4V05 - chain A; structure by X-ray diffraction, 2.57 A resolution.

# Chain A
Name: Fibroblast growth factor receptor 1 (fms-RELATED tyrosine kinase 2, pfeiffer syndrome), isoform cra_b
Source organism: Homo sapiens
Notes: fragment: kinase
UniProt: D3DSX2 (D3DSX2_HUMAN); residues 458-765 here correspond to UniProt positions 22-329 (UniProt number = residue number - 436)
Sequence (309 residues; each row starts with the number of its first residue):
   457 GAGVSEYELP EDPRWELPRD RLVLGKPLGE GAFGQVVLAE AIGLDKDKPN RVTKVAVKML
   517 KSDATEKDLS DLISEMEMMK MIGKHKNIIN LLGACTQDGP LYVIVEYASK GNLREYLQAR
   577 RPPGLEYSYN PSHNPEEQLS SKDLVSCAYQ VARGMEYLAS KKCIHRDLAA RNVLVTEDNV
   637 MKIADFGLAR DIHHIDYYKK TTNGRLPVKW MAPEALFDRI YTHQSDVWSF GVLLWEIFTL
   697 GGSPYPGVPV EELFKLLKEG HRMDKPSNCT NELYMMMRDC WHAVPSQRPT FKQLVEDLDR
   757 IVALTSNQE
Disordered / not traced: 457-463, 581-591, 647-650
Differences from the reference sequence: expression tag (457); conflict A488 (Cys52 in D3DSX2), S584 (Cys148 in D3DSX2)
Ligand contacts: 66T (N-{3-[2-(3,5-dimethoxyphenyl)ethyl]-1H-pyrazol-5-yl}-4-[(3R,5S)-3,5-dimethylpiperazin-1-yl]benzamide): L484, G485, F489, V492, A512, K514, E531, M535, I545, V559, V561, E562, Y563, A564, S565, K566, G567, N568, E571, L630, A640, D641, F642, G643
From the paper describing this entry:
  - binding site for 66T: F489, V561, D641
  - contacts within the chain: F489-N628, F489-L630, F489-A640
  - conformationally variable residues (order/disorder transition): D647 to H650
  - binding site for 66T: Y563 (proposed by the authors, not directly observed)

# In short
Bound to chain A: compound 66T. The paper reports a binding site for 66T at F489, V561 and D641 among others;
conformational variability at D647.
Chain A is Fibroblast growth factor receptor 1 (fms-RELATED tyrosine kinase 2, pfeiffer syndrome), isoform
cra_b (Homo sapiens); the structure, FGFR1 in complex with AZD4547, was determined by X-ray diffraction,
deposited together with 4V01, 4V04 and 4UXQ.
